PDB entry 6HV3 | X-ray diffraction, 2.70 A resolution | chains H and I of the 28 polymer chains in the assembly

== Chain H ==
Molecule: Proteasome subunit beta type-10, Proteasome subunit beta type-2
From: Homo sapiens
Notes: EC 3.4.25.1; engineered mutation(s): Chimera: 1-53 Homo sapiens,Chimera: 1-53 Homo sapiens
Reference sequence: chimeric construct of P40306, P25043: residues 1-53 from P40306 (PSB10_HUMAN) positions 40-92 (UniProt number = residue number + 39); residues 54-226 from P25043 positions 83-255 (UniProt number = residue number + 29)
Amino-acid sequence (226 residues; numbered 1 to 226; the number before each row is that of its first residue):
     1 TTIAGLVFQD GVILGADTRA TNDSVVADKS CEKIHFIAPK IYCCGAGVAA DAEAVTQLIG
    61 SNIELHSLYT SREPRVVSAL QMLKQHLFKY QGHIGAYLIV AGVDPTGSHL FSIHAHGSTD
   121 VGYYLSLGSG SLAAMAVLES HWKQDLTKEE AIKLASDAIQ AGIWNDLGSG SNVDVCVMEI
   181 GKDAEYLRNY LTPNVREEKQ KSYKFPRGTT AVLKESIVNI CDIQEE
UniProt features mapped onto this chain:
  - active site: Thr1 (Nucleophile)
Reported in the primary citation:
  - specificity-determining residues: Val48 (proposed by the authors, not directly observed)

== Chain I ==
Molecule: Proteasome subunit beta type-3
From: Saccharomyces cerevisiae (strain ATCC 204508 / S288c)
Notes: EC 3.4.25.1
Reference sequence: P25451 (PSB3_YEAST); residues 0-204 here correspond to UniProt positions 1-205 (UniProt number = residue number + 1)
Amino-acid sequence (205 residues; numbered 0 to 204; the number before each row is that of its first residue; numbering starts at 0):
     0 MSDPSSINGG IVVAMTGKDC VAIACDLRLG SQSLGVSNKF EKIFHYGHVF LGITGLATDV
    60 TTLNEMFRYK TNLYKLKEER AIEPETFTQL VSSSLYERRF GPYFVGPVVA GINSKSGKPF
   120 IAGFDLIGCI DEAKDFIVSG TASDQLFGMC ESLYEPNLEP EDLFETISQA LLNAADRDAL
   180 SGWGAVVYII KKDEVVKRYL KMRQD
Disordered / not traced: 0
Bound ions: Mg2+ site 1: Asp177, Ser180; Mg2+ site 2: Asp204 (shared with 3 residues of chain Y)
UniProt features mapped onto this chain:
  - modified residue: Ser30 (Phosphoserine)
  - cross-link: Lys69 (Glycyl lysine isopeptide (Lys-Gly) (interchain with G-Cter in ubiquitin))

== Chain H / chain I interface ==
Pairs across the interface - 57 pairs, chain H then chain I:
  Val25(H) - Asp143(I)
  Val26(H) - Phe146(I)
  Ala27(H) - Asp130(I)
  Asp28(H) - Asp130(I)
  Lys29(H) - Glu150(I)  salt bridge
  Val48(H) - Ile126(I)  hydrophobic
  Ala49(H) - Cys128(I)  hydrophobic
  Ala50(H) - Tyr95(I)
  Ala50(H) - Ile126(I)  hydrophobic
  Ala50(H) - Cys128(I)  hydrophobic
  Asp51(H) - Tyr95(I)  hydrogen bond
  Asp51(H) - Arg98(I)  salt bridge
  Ala54(H) - Tyr95(I)
  Tyr90(H) - Phe99(I)  hydrophobic
  His93(H) - Arg98(I)  hydrogen bond (backbone-side chain)
  His93(H) - Phe99(I)
  Ile94(H) - Phe99(I)  hydrophobic
  Arg196(H) - Glu150(I)  salt bridge
  Lys199(H) - Glu150(I)
  Lys199(H) - Ser151(I)
  Lys199(H) - Tyr153(I)
  Ser202(H) - Glu154(I)  hydrogen bond
  Tyr203(H) - Ser151(I)
  Tyr203(H) - Leu152(I)  hydrophobic
  Lys204(H) - Asp161(I)  salt bridge
  Phe205(H) - Leu152(I)  hydrophobic
  Phe205(H) - Gln168(I)
  Arg207(H) - Glu160(I)  salt bridge
  Arg207(H) - Asp161(I)  salt bridge
  Gly208(H) - Glu164(I)  hydrogen bond (backbone-side chain)
  Thr209(H) - Glu164(I)
  Thr210(H) - Glu164(I)  hydrogen bond
  Thr210(H) - Ser167(I)
  Thr210(H) - Gln168(I)  hydrogen bond
  Thr210(H) - Leu199(I)
  Ala211(H) - Leu199(I)
  Ala211(H) - Lys200(I)  hydrogen bond (backbone-backbone)
  Val212(H) - Phe163(I)  hydrophobic
  Val212(H) - Tyr198(I)
  Leu213(H) - Tyr198(I)  hydrogen bond (backbone-backbone)
  Leu213(H) - Leu199(I)
  Leu213(H) - Lys200(I)
  Lys214(H) - Arg197(I)
  Lys214(H) - Tyr198(I)  hydrogen bond (backbone-backbone)
  Glu215(H) - Lys196(I)
  Glu215(H) - Arg197(I)  salt bridge
  Ser216(H) - Val195(I)
  Ser216(H) - Lys196(I)  hydrogen bond (backbone-backbone)
  Ile217(H) - Val194(I)
  Val218(H) - His44(I)
  Val218(H) - Tyr187(I)  hydrophobic
  Val218(H) - Val194(I)  hydrogen bond (backbone-backbone)
  Val218(H) - Lys196(I)
  Ile220(H) - Gly46(I)
  Ile220(H) - Phe49(I)  hydrophobic
  Ile220(H) - Val194(I)  hydrophobic
  Asp222(H) - Lys74(I)  salt bridge
Other interface residues (no listed pair), chain H (35 interface residues in all): Pro206, Asn219
Other interface residues (no listed pair), chain I (37 interface residues in all): His47, Glu131, Leu157, Glu158, Thr165, Leu171

== Overview ==
35 residues of chain H face 37 of chain I across their interface, with 11 hydrogen bonds and 8 salt bridges.
Polar contacts include Lys29(H)-Glu150(I), Asp51(H)-Arg98(I) and Arg196(H)-Glu150(I). The Mg2+ site 1 is built
by Asp177(I) and Ser180(I). Curated annotation (UniProt) lists active-site residue Thr1(H) on chain H. The
paper reports the specificity determinant Val48(H).
Here chain H is Proteasome subunit beta type-10, Proteasome subunit beta type-2 (Homo sapiens) and chain I is
Proteasome subunit beta type-3 (Saccharomyces cerevisiae (strain ATCC 204508 / S288c)). Entry 6HV3 (Yeast 20S
proteasome with human beta2i (1-53)) was determined by X-ray diffraction (same publication as 6HTB, 6HTC,
6HTD, 6HTP, 6HTR, 6HUB and 30 further entries).
